Entry 3VA2 (X-ray diffraction, 2.70 A resolution); this record covers chains A and B of the 3 polymer chains in the assembly.

Chain A (and B):
Molecule: Interleukin-5
Source organism: Homo sapiens
Notes: chain B of this document is another copy of the same molecule, construct and numbering; everything in this record applies to it too
UniProtKB: P05113 (IL5_HUMAN); numbering as in UniProt (aligned over 23-134)
Chain sequence (119 residues; row label = number of the first residue in the row):
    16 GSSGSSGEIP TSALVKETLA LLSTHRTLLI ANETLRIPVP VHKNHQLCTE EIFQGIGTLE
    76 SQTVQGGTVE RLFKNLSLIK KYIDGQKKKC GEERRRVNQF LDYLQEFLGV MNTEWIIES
Unresolved in the structure: 16-23, 131-134 (chain B: 16-23, 133-134)
Construct notes: expression tag (16-22)
Curated features (UniProtKB/Swiss-Prot):
  - site: N90 (Not glycosylated)
  - glycosylation: N47 (N-linked (GlcNAc...) asparagine)
From the paper describing this entry:
  - self-association interface (contacts with another copy of this molecule); pairs are residue here / residue on that copy: C63-C105 (disulfide)
  - contacts within the chain: E129-W130
  - specificity-determining residues: E107 to R111 (proposed by the authors, not directly observed)

Interface between chain A and chain B:
Pairs across the interface (125):
  T26(A) with I132(B)
  V30(A) with L123(B); N127(B)
  K31(A) with N127(B)
  L34(A) with Q120(B); L123(B), hydrophobic
  L37(A) with L119(B), hydrophobic; Q120(B); L123(B), hydrophobic
  L44(A) with V112(B); N113(B); L116(B), hydrophobic
  I45(A) with V112(B); N113(B)
  E48(A) with R111(B); V112(B)
  R51(A) with R109(B); R111(B)
  I52(A) with R109(B); R110(B), hydrogen bond (backbone-backbone); V112(B), hydrophobic
  P53(A) with G106(B); E108(B); R109(B); F115(B)
  V54(A) with E108(B), hydrogen bond (backbone-backbone); F115(B), hydrophobic
  P55(A) with K104(B); C105(B); Y118(B)
  V56(A) with K104(B); E108(B)
  H57(A) with Q101(B), hydrogen bond (side chain-backbone); C105(B); Y118(B)
  K58(A) with E121(B), salt bridge
  N59(A) with Q101(B)
  H60(A) with Y118(B), hydrogen bond; E121(B); F122(B); V125(B)
  Q61(A) with N59(B); Q61(B); L62(B); W130(B)
  L62(A) with Q101(B); C105(B), hydrophobic
  C63(A) with C105(B), disulfide; Y118(B)
  T64(A) with L62(B)
  E66(A) with C105(B); G106(B)
  I67(A) with F115(B); Y118(B), hydrophobic; L119(B), hydrophobic; F122(B), hydrophobic
  G70(A) with F115(B)
  I71(A) with F115(B); L119(B), hydrophobic
  I94(A) with L123(B), hydrophobic
  Y97(A) with I131(B); I132(B)
  I98(A) with F122(B), hydrophobic
  Q101(A) with H57(B), hydrogen bond (backbone-side chain); N59(B), hydrogen bond; L62(B)
  K104(A) with P55(B); V56(B), hydrogen bond (backbone-backbone); H57(B)
  C105(A) with V54(B); P55(B); H57(B); L62(B); C63(B), disulfide; E66(B)
  E108(A) with P53(B); V54(B), hydrogen bond (backbone-backbone); V56(B)
  R109(A) with R51(B); I52(B); P53(B)
  R110(A) with L50(B); R51(B); I52(B), hydrogen bond (backbone-backbone); V54(B)
  R111(A) with L50(B); R51(B)
  V112(A) with L44(B); I45(B), hydrophobic; N47(B); I52(B), hydrophobic; L74(B), hydrophobic
  N113(A) with R41(B), hydrogen bond (backbone-side chain); I45(B)
  F115(A) with I52(B), hydrophobic; P53(B); V54(B), hydrophobic; I67(B); G70(B); I71(B)
  L116(A) with R41(B); L44(B), hydrophobic; I45(B), hydrophobic; L74(B), hydrophobic
  D117(A) with R41(B), salt bridge
  Y118(A) with P55(B); H57(B), hydrogen bond (side chain-backbone); H60(B); I67(B), hydrophobic
  L119(A) with L37(B), hydrophobic; I67(B), hydrophobic; I71(B), hydrophobic
  Q120(A) with L34(B)
  E121(A) with K58(B), salt bridge; H60(B), salt bridge
  F122(A) with H60(B); I67(B), hydrophobic; I98(B), hydrophobic
  L123(A) with V30(B), hydrophobic; L34(B), hydrophobic; I94(B), hydrophobic
  V125(A) with H60(B); Q61(B)
  N127(A) with V30(B)
  W130(A) with S27(B), hydrogen bond
Other interface residues (no listed pair), chain A (63 interface residues in all): S27, T33, S38, R41, N47, L50, F68, L91, K102, G106, Q114, G124, M126
Other interface residues (no listed pair), chain B (62 interface residues in all): T33, T64, F68, L91, Y97, K102, E107, Q114, G124, M126
Inter-chain disulfides: C63(A)-C105(B), C105(A)-C63(B)

Summary:
The interface between chain A and chain B involves 63 residues on one side and 62 on the other, with 2
disulfide bonds, 12 hydrogen bonds and 4 salt bridges. Among the polar pairs are K58(A)-E121(B),
D117(A)-R41(B) and E121(A)-H60(B). The paper reports the specificity determinant E107(A); a self-association
interface involving C63(A) and C105(A).
Chain A and chain B are both Interleukin-5 (Homo sapiens); the structure, Crystal structure of human
Interleukin-5 in complex with its alpha receptor, was determined by X-ray diffraction.
